PDB entry 8BRQ | X-ray diffraction, 1.63 A resolution | chains A and B

[Chain A]
Protein: Penicillin G acylase
Organism: Bacillus sp. FJAT-27231
Reference sequence: A0A0K9H482 (A0A0K9H482_9BACI); residues 1-212 here correspond to UniProt positions 25-236 (UniProt number = residue number + 24)
Amino-acid sequence (212 residues; numbered 1 to 212; the number before each row is that of its first residue):
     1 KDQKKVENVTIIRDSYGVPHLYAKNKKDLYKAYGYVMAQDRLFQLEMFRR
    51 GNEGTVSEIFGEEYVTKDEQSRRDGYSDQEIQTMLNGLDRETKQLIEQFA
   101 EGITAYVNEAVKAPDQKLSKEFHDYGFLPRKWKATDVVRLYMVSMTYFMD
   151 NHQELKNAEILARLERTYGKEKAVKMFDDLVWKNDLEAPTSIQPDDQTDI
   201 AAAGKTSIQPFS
Disordered / not traced: 1, 198-212
Differences from the reference sequence: engineered mutation Ala-201 (Lys225 in A0A0K9H482), Ala-202 (Lys226 in A0A0K9H482), Ala-203 (Glu227 in A0A0K9H482)

[Chain B]
Protein: Penicillin G acylase
Organism: Bacillus sp. FJAT-27231
Reference sequence: A0A0K9H482 (A0A0K9H482_9BACI); residues 1-538 here correspond to UniProt positions 268-805 (UniProt number = residue number + 267)
Amino-acid sequence (538 residues; each row starts with the number of its first residue):
     1 SNAMIIGAKKSKSGNALLFSGPQVGFVAPGFLYEVGLHSPGFDMEGSGFI
    51 GYPFIMFGANQHLALTATAGYGNVTDIFEEKLNPANSTQYFYKGKWRNME
   101 KRTETFIVRGEDGKSKKIEETFFHTVHGPVISLDAAANVAYSKSWSFRGT
   151 EAKSIQAYMKANWAKNVKEFQQAASEFTMSLNWYYADKKGNIAYYHVGKY
   201 PIRSNQIDDRFPTPGTGEYEWKGFQSFAKNPQAINPKKGYVVNWNNKPSK
   251 YWRNGEYSIVWGKDNRVQQFINGIEARGKVDLKDLNEINYTASFAQLRTH
   301 YFKPLLIKTLEKYQSENKEYAYLVEQLRKWNNLKEDKNHDGYYDAGVAAF
   351 FDEWWNNTHDKLFNDSLGIVSDLTREITDHRMGATLAYKVLSGEPTNYQW
   401 KSAAAAEKIILESTDEALAKLHKEKGEEADKWRAPIKTMTFGAKSLIAIP
   451 HGYGSKTEIIEMNRGSENHYIEMTPKQPEGFNVTPPGQIGFIHKDGTLSE
   501 HYEDQLSLYANWKFKPFLFDKKDVKRASVSVSEFNARK
Disordered / not traced: 111-112, 528-538
Differences from the reference sequence: engineered mutation Ala-135 (Lys402 in A0A0K9H482), Ala-136 (Glu403 in A0A0K9H482), Ala-137 (Lys404 in A0A0K9H482), Ala-403 (Lys670 in A0A0K9H482), Ala-404 (Glu671 in A0A0K9H482), Ala-405 (Glu672 in A0A0K9H482)

[Interface between chain A and chain B]
Pairs across the interface - 297 pairs, chain A then chain B:
  Gln-3(A) / Lys-525(B)
  Ile-12(A) / Val-524(B)  hydrophobic
  Ile-12(A) / Lys-525(B)
  Asp-14(A) / Leu-518(B)
  Ser-15(A) / His-501(B)
  Ser-15(A) / Ala-527(B)
  Tyr-16(A) / Gln-488(B)
  Tyr-16(A) / His-501(B)  hydrogen bond (backbone-side chain)
  Tyr-16(A) / Asp-504(B)
  Tyr-16(A) / Gln-505(B)
  Tyr-16(A) / Leu-508(B)
  Tyr-16(A) / Lys-515(B)
  Gly-17(A) / Gln-488(B)
  Gly-17(A) / His-501(B)
  Val-18(A) / Glu-34(B)
  Val-18(A) / Gln-488(B)
  Pro-19(A) / Tyr-33(B)
  Pro-19(A) / Glu-34(B)
  Pro-19(A) / Val-35(B)
  Pro-19(A) / Gly-36(B)  hydrogen bond (backbone-backbone)
  Pro-19(A) / Gln-488(B)
  His-20(A) / Gly-36(B)
  His-20(A) / Glu-45(B)  salt bridge
  His-20(A) / Leu-518(B)
  His-20(A) / Val-524(B)
  Leu-21(A) / Gly-36(B)  hydrogen bond (backbone-backbone)
  Leu-21(A) / Leu-37(B)
  Leu-21(A) / His-38(B)  hydrogen bond (backbone-backbone)
  Tyr-22(A) / His-38(B)
  Tyr-22(A) / Lys-521(B)
  Tyr-22(A) / Val-524(B)
  Ala-23(A) / His-38(B)  hydrogen bond (backbone-backbone)
  Ala-23(A) / Ser-39(B)
  Ala-23(A) / Pro-40(B)
  Lys-24(A) / Pro-40(B)
  Lys-26(A) / Ser-39(B)
  Lys-26(A) / Trp-163(B)
  Leu-29(A) / His-38(B)
  Leu-29(A) / Ser-39(B)
  Leu-29(A) / Phe-42(B)  hydrophobic
  Tyr-30(A) / Phe-42(B)
  Tyr-30(A) / Pro-53(B)
  Tyr-30(A) / Met-159(B)  hydrophobic
  Tyr-30(A) / Trp-163(B)  hydrogen bond
  Tyr-33(A) / Val-35(B)  hydrophobic
  Tyr-33(A) / Leu-37(B)  hydrophobic
  Tyr-33(A) / Tyr-52(B)  hydrogen bond (side chain-backbone)
  Tyr-33(A) / Pro-53(B)
  Tyr-33(A) / Phe-54(B)  hydrogen bond (side chain-backbone)
  Tyr-33(A) / Ile-55(B)
  Val-36(A) / Tyr-33(B)  hydrogen bond (backbone-side chain)
  Met-37(A) / Tyr-33(B)
  Met-37(A) / Ile-50(B)  hydrophobic
  Met-37(A) / Gly-51(B)  hydrogen bond (side chain-backbone)
  Met-37(A) / Tyr-52(B)
  Asp-40(A) / Tyr-33(B)  hydrogen bond
  Asp-40(A) / Gln-488(B)
  Asp-40(A) / Ile-489(B)
  Asp-40(A) / Gly-490(B)  hydrogen bond (backbone-backbone)
  Asp-40(A) / Phe-491(B)
  Arg-41(A) / Pro-29(B)
  Arg-41(A) / Gly-30(B)  hydrogen bond (side chain-backbone)
  Arg-41(A) / Leu-32(B)  hydrogen bond (side chain-backbone)
  Arg-41(A) / Tyr-33(B)
  Arg-41(A) / Ile-50(B)
  Arg-41(A) / Gly-487(B)
  Arg-41(A) / Gln-488(B)  hydrogen bond (side chain-backbone)
  Arg-41(A) / Gly-490(B)
  Phe-43(A) / His-451(B)
  Phe-43(A) / Gly-452(B)
  Gln-44(A) / Pro-29(B)
  Gln-44(A) / Gly-30(B)  hydrogen bond (side chain-backbone)
  Gln-44(A) / Ile-50(B)
  Gln-44(A) / His-451(B)
  Leu-45(A) / Ile-50(B)  hydrophobic
  Leu-45(A) / Gly-51(B)
  Met-47(A) / Ile-449(B)
  Met-47(A) / Pro-450(B)
  Met-47(A) / His-451(B)
  Phe-48(A) / Phe-31(B)  hydrophobic
  Phe-48(A) / Ile-50(B)  hydrophobic
  Phe-48(A) / Ser-445(B)
  Phe-48(A) / Ile-447(B)  hydrophobic
  Phe-48(A) / His-451(B)
  Gly-54(A) / Phe-106(B)
  Val-56(A) / Ile-449(B)  hydrophobic
  Ser-57(A) / Ile-107(B)  hydrogen bond (side chain-backbone)
  Ser-57(A) / Val-108(B)
  Ser-57(A) / Arg-109(B)  hydrogen bond (backbone-backbone)
  Glu-58(A) / Ile-107(B)  hydrogen bond (backbone-backbone)
  Glu-58(A) / Arg-109(B)  hydrogen bond (backbone-side chain)
  Ile-59(A) / Arg-109(B)  hydrogen bond (backbone-side chain)
  Phe-60(A) / Pro-450(B)  hydrophobic
  Gly-61(A) / Val-108(B)
  Gly-61(A) / Arg-109(B)
  Glu-62(A) / Val-108(B)
  Tyr-64(A) / Lys-444(B)  hydrogen bond
  Tyr-64(A) / Ala-448(B)
  Tyr-64(A) / Ile-449(B)  hydrophobic
  Tyr-64(A) / Pro-450(B)
  Val-65(A) / Val-108(B)  hydrophobic
  Lys-67(A) / Ile-447(B)
  Asp-68(A) / Phe-106(B)
  Glu-69(A) / Phe-106(B)
  Glu-69(A) / Glu-120(B)
  Glu-69(A) / Phe-122(B)
  Arg-72(A) / Arg-102(B)  hydrogen bond (backbone-side chain)
  Arg-72(A) / Glu-104(B)  salt bridge
  Arg-72(A) / Thr-105(B)  hydrogen bond (side chain-backbone)
  Arg-72(A) / Phe-106(B)
  Arg-73(A) / Arg-102(B)  hydrogen bond (backbone-side chain)
  Arg-73(A) / Phe-122(B)
  Arg-73(A) / His-124(B)
  Arg-73(A) / Pro-129(B)
  Arg-73(A) / Val-130(B)
  Arg-73(A) / Ile-131(B)
  Asp-74(A) / Pro-129(B)
  Asp-74(A) / Ile-131(B)
  Asp-74(A) / Lys-143(B)  salt bridge
  Asp-74(A) / Trp-145(B)
  Asp-74(A) / Arg-148(B)  hydrogen bond (backbone-side chain)
  Gly-75(A) / Arg-148(B)  hydrogen bond (backbone-side chain)
  Tyr-76(A) / Trp-145(B)
  Tyr-76(A) / Arg-148(B)
  Tyr-76(A) / Gly-149(B)  hydrogen bond (side chain-backbone)
  Tyr-76(A) / Glu-151(B)  hydrogen bond
  Met-84(A) / Gly-149(B)
  Met-84(A) / Glu-151(B)
  Met-84(A) / Ala-152(B)  hydrophobic
  Gly-87(A) / Lys-153(B)  hydrogen bond (backbone-side chain)
  Leu-88(A) / Ala-152(B)
  Leu-88(A) / Lys-153(B)
  Leu-88(A) / Gln-156(B)
  Asp-89(A) / Gln-156(B)  hydrogen bond (backbone-side chain)
  Thr-92(A) / Gln-156(B)  hydrogen bond
  Leu-95(A) / Trp-163(B)  hydrophobic
  Phe-99(A) / Gly-51(B)
  Phe-99(A) / Pro-53(B)  hydrophobic
  Asp-115(A) / His-493(B)
  Asp-115(A) / Lys-494(B)  salt bridge
  Gln-116(A) / Phe-491(B)
  Gln-116(A) / His-493(B)  hydrogen bond
  Lys-117(A) / Phe-491(B)
  Ser-119(A) / Phe-491(B)
  Ser-119(A) / Ile-492(B)
  Lys-120(A) / Ile-492(B)  hydrogen bond (backbone-backbone)
  Lys-120(A) / His-493(B)
  Lys-120(A) / Lys-494(B)
  Lys-120(A) / Gly-496(B)
  Glu-121(A) / Gly-452(B)
  Glu-121(A) / Tyr-453(B)
  His-123(A) / Lys-494(B)
  Asp-124(A) / Tyr-453(B)  hydrogen bond
  Tyr-125(A) / Arg-109(B)  hydrogen bond (backbone-side chain)
  Tyr-125(A) / Tyr-453(B)
  Leu-140(A) / Ile-50(B)
  Leu-140(A) / Gly-51(B)
  Leu-140(A) / Tyr-52(B)
  Tyr-141(A) / Tyr-52(B)  hydrogen bond (backbone-side chain)
  Tyr-141(A) / Phe-54(B)  hydrophobic
  Tyr-141(A) / Glu-151(B)
  Tyr-141(A) / Ser-154(B)
  Tyr-141(A) / Ile-155(B)  hydrophobic
  Tyr-141(A) / Phe-177(B)
  Tyr-141(A) / Met-179(B)  hydrogen bond
  Met-142(A) / Glu-151(B)
  Val-143(A) / Ile-447(B)
  Ser-144(A) / Phe-31(B)
  Ser-144(A) / Phe-49(B)
  Ser-144(A) / Tyr-52(B)  hydrogen bond
  Met-145(A) / Tyr-52(B)  hydrogen bond (backbone-side chain)
  Met-145(A) / Met-179(B)  hydrophobic
  Met-145(A) / Leu-181(B)  hydrophobic
  Thr-146(A) / Trp-145(B)
  Thr-146(A) / Met-179(B)
  Tyr-147(A) / Leu-446(B)  hydrophobic
  Phe-148(A) / Val-24(B)  hydrophobic
  Phe-148(A) / Ala-69(B)  hydrophobic
  Phe-148(A) / Leu-446(B)  hydrophobic
  Met-149(A) / Val-74(B)
  Met-149(A) / Thr-75(B)  hydrogen bond (backbone-side chain)
  Met-149(A) / Phe-147(B)  hydrophobic
  Met-149(A) / Met-179(B)  hydrophobic
  Met-149(A) / Ser-180(B)  hydrogen bond (side chain-backbone)
  Met-149(A) / Leu-181(B)  hydrophobic
  Asp-150(A) / Thr-75(B)
  Asp-150(A) / Lys-143(B)  salt bridge
  Asp-150(A) / Trp-145(B)  hydrogen bond
  Asn-151(A) / Thr-75(B)
  Asn-151(A) / Tyr-257(B)
  His-152(A) / Ile-131(B)
  His-152(A) / Lys-143(B)  hydrogen bond
  Gln-153(A) / Glu-256(B)
  Gln-153(A) / Tyr-257(B)
  Glu-154(A) / Thr-75(B)
  Glu-154(A) / Asp-76(B)
  Glu-154(A) / Ile-77(B)  hydrogen bond (side chain-backbone)
  Glu-154(A) / Arg-210(B)
  Glu-154(A) / Phe-211(B)
  Glu-154(A) / Pro-212(B)
  Glu-154(A) / Glu-256(B)
  Leu-155(A) / Ile-131(B)  hydrophobic
  Leu-155(A) / Tyr-141(B)  hydrophobic
  Lys-156(A) / Leu-373(B)
  Lys-156(A) / Glu-376(B)  salt bridge
  Asn-157(A) / Arg-210(B)  hydrogen bond (side chain-backbone)
  Asn-157(A) / Phe-211(B)
  Asn-157(A) / Glu-256(B)  hydrogen bond (side chain-backbone)
  Ala-158(A) / Phe-211(B)
  Glu-159(A) / Leu-373(B)
  Ile-160(A) / Leu-373(B)  hydrophobic
  Ile-160(A) / Ile-377(B)  hydrophobic
  Leu-161(A) / Phe-211(B)  hydrophobic
  Arg-163(A) / Ile-369(B)  hydrogen bond (side chain-backbone)
  Arg-163(A) / Val-370(B)
  Arg-163(A) / Asp-372(B)  salt bridge
  Arg-163(A) / Leu-373(B)
  Thr-167(A) / Ile-369(B)
  Tyr-168(A) / Ser-366(B)  hydrogen bond (side chain-backbone)
  Lys-172(A) / Tyr-398(B)  hydrogen bond
  Lys-175(A) / Asn-397(B)
  Met-176(A) / Ser-366(B)
  Met-176(A) / Leu-367(B)  hydrophobic
  Met-176(A) / Tyr-398(B)  hydrophobic
  Met-176(A) / Trp-400(B)  hydrophobic
  Phe-177(A) / Arg-210(B)
  Phe-177(A) / Phe-211(B)  hydrophobic
  Asp-178(A) / Arg-210(B)  salt bridge
  Asp-178(A) / Asn-397(B)
  Asp-179(A) / Leu-386(B)
  Asp-179(A) / Thr-396(B)
  Asp-179(A) / Asn-397(B)  hydrogen bond (side chain-backbone)
  Asp-179(A) / Tyr-398(B)  hydrogen bond (side chain-backbone)
  Asp-179(A) / Trp-400(B)  hydrogen bond
  Leu-180(A) / Ile-259(B)
  Leu-180(A) / Leu-367(B)  hydrophobic
  Leu-180(A) / Ile-377(B)
  Leu-180(A) / Thr-378(B)
  Val-181(A) / Arg-210(B)  hydrogen bond (backbone-side chain)
  Val-181(A) / Glu-256(B)
  Val-181(A) / Ser-258(B)
  Val-181(A) / Ile-259(B)  hydrophobic
  Trp-182(A) / Ser-258(B)  hydrogen bond (backbone-side chain)
  Trp-182(A) / Ile-259(B)  hydrophobic
  Trp-182(A) / Trp-261(B)  hydrogen bond (side chain-backbone)
  Trp-182(A) / Gly-262(B)
  Trp-182(A) / Thr-385(B)
  Lys-183(A) / Arg-210(B)
  Lys-183(A) / Arg-253(B)  hydrogen bond (backbone-side chain)
  Asn-184(A) / Lys-247(B)  hydrogen bond
  Asn-184(A) / Lys-250(B)  hydrogen bond (side chain-backbone)
  Asn-184(A) / Tyr-251(B)
  Asp-185(A) / Lys-247(B)  hydrogen bond (backbone-side chain)
  Asp-185(A) / Trp-261(B)
  Asp-185(A) / Gly-262(B)
  Asp-185(A) / Lys-263(B)  hydrogen bond (side chain-backbone)
  Asp-185(A) / Thr-385(B)
  Asp-185(A) / Lys-389(B)  salt bridge
  Leu-186(A) / Lys-250(B)
  Leu-186(A) / Tyr-251(B)  hydrophobic
  Glu-187(A) / Lys-263(B)  salt bridge
  Ala-188(A) / Trp-261(B)
  Ala-188(A) / Gly-262(B)
  Ala-188(A) / Lys-263(B)
  Pro-189(A) / Asn-246(B)  hydrogen bond (backbone-side chain)
  Pro-189(A) / Lys-247(B)
  Pro-189(A) / Gly-262(B)
  Pro-189(A) / Lys-263(B)
  Pro-189(A) / Asn-265(B)
  Pro-189(A) / Val-267(B)  hydrophobic
  Pro-189(A) / Ile-271(B)  hydrophobic
  Thr-190(A) / Asn-246(B)
  Thr-190(A) / Lys-247(B)
  Thr-190(A) / Pro-248(B)
  Thr-190(A) / Ser-249(B)
  Thr-190(A) / Lys-250(B)
  Ser-191(A) / Lys-238(B)  hydrogen bond (backbone-side chain)
  Ser-191(A) / Val-241(B)
  Ser-191(A) / Val-242(B)  hydrogen bond (side chain-backbone)
  Ser-191(A) / Asn-243(B)  hydrogen bond
  Ser-191(A) / Asn-246(B)  hydrogen bond
  Ser-191(A) / Lys-247(B)  hydrogen bond (backbone-backbone)
  Ser-191(A) / Pro-248(B)  hydrogen bond (backbone-backbone)
  Ile-192(A) / Tyr-194(B)  hydrophobic
  Ile-192(A) / Gln-232(B)
  Ile-192(A) / Ala-233(B)  hydrophobic
  Ile-192(A) / Lys-238(B)
  Ile-192(A) / Pro-248(B)  hydrogen bond (backbone-backbone)
  Ile-192(A) / Ser-249(B)
  Asp-196(A) / Gln-232(B)
  Asp-196(A) / Ala-233(B)
  Asp-196(A) / Pro-236(B)
  Asp-196(A) / Lys-237(B)  hydrogen bond (side chain-backbone)
  Gln-197(A) / Ala-228(B)  hydrogen bond (side chain-backbone)
  Gln-197(A) / Asn-230(B)  hydrogen bond (side chain-backbone)
  Gln-197(A) / Pro-231(B)
  Gln-197(A) / Gln-232(B)  hydrogen bond (side chain-backbone)
Interface residues without a listed pair, chain A (119 interface residues in all): Arg-13, Asn-25, Glu-63, Leu-85, Glu-91, Ile-96, Leu-118, Phe-127, Val-137, Val-138, Leu-164, Gln-193, Pro-194
Interface residues without a listed pair, chain B (148 interface residues in all): Gln-23, Met-56, Ile-118, Ser-132, Tyr-158, Asp-209, Thr-213, Lys-229, Gly-255, Gln-268, Asp-365, Thr-374, Glu-394

[Summary]
Chain A and chain B form an interface of 119 and 148 residues respectively; the contacts include 73 hydrogen
bonds and 10 salt bridges. Among the polar pairs are His-20(A)/Glu-45(B), Arg-72(A)/Glu-104(B) and
Asp-74(A)/Lys-143(B).
Chain A is Penicillin G acylase and chain B is Penicillin G acylase, both from Bacillus sp. FJAT-27231; the
structure, Crystal structure of a surface entropy reduction variant of penicillin G acylase from Bacillaceae
i. s. ..., was determined by X-ray diffraction (same publication as 8BRR, 8BRS and 8BRT).
